5LUX - chains K and F of the 3 polymer chains in the assembly; structure by X-ray diffraction, 3.23 A resolution.

# Chain K
Name: Homeobox protein CDX-1
Organism: Homo sapiens
Reference sequence: P47902 (CDX1_HUMAN); residues 153-215 here = UniProt positions 153-215
Sequence (63 residues; row label = number of the first residue in the row):
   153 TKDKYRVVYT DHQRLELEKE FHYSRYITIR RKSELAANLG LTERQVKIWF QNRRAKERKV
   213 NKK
Curated features (UniProtKB/Swiss-Prot):
  - DNA-binding region: Lys154 to Asn213 (Homeobox)
  - region: Tyr157 to Tyr178 (Interaction with DNA), Arg196 to Ala207 (Interaction with 5-mCpG DNA)

# Chain F
Molecule: 17-nt DNA strand
Sequence (17 nucleotides; numbered 20 to 36; the number before each row is that of its first residue):
    20 GAGGTCGTAA AACACAA
Modified positions: 5CM (5-methyl-2'-deoxy-cytidine-5'-monophosphate) at position 25

# How chain K and chain F interact
Residue-residue contacts (16):
  Tyr157(K) - DA28(F)  hydrogen bond to the base
  Tyr157(K) - DA29(F)  hydrogen bond to the sugar
  Arg158(K) - DA30(F)  hydrogen bond to the base
  Arg158(K) - DA31(F)  hydrogen bond to the sugar
  Val160(K) - DA31(F)  sugar contact
  Tyr178(K) - DG23(F)  phosphate contact
  Tyr178(K) - DT24(F)  hydrogen bond to the phosphate
  Lys184(K) - DG22(F)  salt bridge to the phosphate
  Lys199(K) - DG22(F)  salt bridge to the phosphate
  Lys199(K) - DG23(F)  phosphate contact
  Gln203(K) - DG23(F)  phosphate contact
  Gln203(K) - DT24(F)  base contact
  Arg206(K) - DG23(F)  salt bridge to the phosphate
  Arg206(K) - DT24(F)  salt bridge to the phosphate
  Arg210(K) - DT24(F)  salt bridge to the phosphate
  Arg210(K) - 5CM_25(F)  salt bridge to the phosphate
Other interface residues (no listed pair), chain K (10 interface residues in all): Ala207
Other interface residues (no listed pair), chain F (9 interface residues in all): DC32

# Summary
10 residues of chain K and 9 residues of chain F are in contact, with 5 hydrogen bonds and 6 salt bridges.
Among the polar pairs are Tyr157(K)-DA28(F), Arg158(K)-DA30(F) and Tyr157(K)-DA29(F). UniProt lists a
DNA-binding region on chain K.
Here chain K is Homeobox protein CDX-1 (Homo sapiens) and chain F is a 17-nt DNA strand. Entry 5LUX (Homeobox
transcription factor CDX1 bound to methylated DNA) was determined by X-ray diffraction together with 5LTY and
5HOD from the same study.
